9HRI - chain A; structure by X-ray diffraction, 2.05 A resolution.

Chain A:
Name: Aromatic-L-amino-acid decarboxylase
Source organism: Homo sapiens
Notes: EC 4.1.1.28
Reference sequence: Q53Y41 (Q53Y41_HUMAN); residue numbers follow UniProt; this construct covers 1-480
Sequence (480 residues; each row starts with the number of its first residue):
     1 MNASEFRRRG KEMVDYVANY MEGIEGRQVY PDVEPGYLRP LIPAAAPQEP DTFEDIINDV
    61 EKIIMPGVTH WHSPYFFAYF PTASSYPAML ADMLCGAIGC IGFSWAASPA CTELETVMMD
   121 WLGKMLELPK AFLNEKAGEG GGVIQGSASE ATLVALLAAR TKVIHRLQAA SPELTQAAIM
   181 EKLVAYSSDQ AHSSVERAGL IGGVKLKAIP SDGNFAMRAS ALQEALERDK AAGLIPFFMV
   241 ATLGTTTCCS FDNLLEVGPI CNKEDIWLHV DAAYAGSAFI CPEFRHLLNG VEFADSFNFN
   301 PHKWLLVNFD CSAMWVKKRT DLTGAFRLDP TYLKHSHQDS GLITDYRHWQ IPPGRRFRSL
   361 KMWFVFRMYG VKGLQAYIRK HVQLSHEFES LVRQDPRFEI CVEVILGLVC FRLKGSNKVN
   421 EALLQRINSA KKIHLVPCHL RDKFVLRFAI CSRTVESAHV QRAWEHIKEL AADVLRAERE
Not modelled in the structure: 323-354
Modified residues: K303 ((2S)-2-amino-6-[[3-hydroxy-2-methyl-5-(phosphonooxymethyl)pyridin-4-yl]methylideneamino]hexanoic acid; LLP)
Construct notes: engineered mutation P353 (Leu in Q53Y41)
Reported in the primary citation:
  - disease-associated variants - L353P: abolished catalytic activity on l-dopa
  - disease-associated variants - L353P: unchanged stability
  - conformationally variable residues (order/disorder transition): I101, T323 to G354
  - catalytic residues: Y332 (citing earlier work)

Summary:
The paper reports the catalytic residue Y332; L353P abolishes catalytic activity on l-dopa.
Chain A is Aromatic-L-amino-acid decarboxylase (Homo sapiens); the structure, Human holo aromatic L-amino acid
decarboxylase (AADC) L353P variant native structure, was determined by X-ray diffraction together with 9HRH
from the same study.
